3DD1 - chains A and B; structure by X-ray diffraction, 2.57 A resolution.

# Chain A (and B)
Protein: Glycogen phosphorylase, liver form
From: Homo sapiens
Notes: EC 2.4.1.1; chain B of this document is another copy of the same molecule, construct and numbering; everything in this record applies to it too
UniProt: P06737 (PYGL_HUMAN); residues 1-846 here correspond to UniProt positions 2-847 (UniProt number = residue number + 1)
Amino-acid sequence (848 residues; row label = number of the first residue in the row; numbers below 1 keep their minus sign (Gly-1 is residue -1)):
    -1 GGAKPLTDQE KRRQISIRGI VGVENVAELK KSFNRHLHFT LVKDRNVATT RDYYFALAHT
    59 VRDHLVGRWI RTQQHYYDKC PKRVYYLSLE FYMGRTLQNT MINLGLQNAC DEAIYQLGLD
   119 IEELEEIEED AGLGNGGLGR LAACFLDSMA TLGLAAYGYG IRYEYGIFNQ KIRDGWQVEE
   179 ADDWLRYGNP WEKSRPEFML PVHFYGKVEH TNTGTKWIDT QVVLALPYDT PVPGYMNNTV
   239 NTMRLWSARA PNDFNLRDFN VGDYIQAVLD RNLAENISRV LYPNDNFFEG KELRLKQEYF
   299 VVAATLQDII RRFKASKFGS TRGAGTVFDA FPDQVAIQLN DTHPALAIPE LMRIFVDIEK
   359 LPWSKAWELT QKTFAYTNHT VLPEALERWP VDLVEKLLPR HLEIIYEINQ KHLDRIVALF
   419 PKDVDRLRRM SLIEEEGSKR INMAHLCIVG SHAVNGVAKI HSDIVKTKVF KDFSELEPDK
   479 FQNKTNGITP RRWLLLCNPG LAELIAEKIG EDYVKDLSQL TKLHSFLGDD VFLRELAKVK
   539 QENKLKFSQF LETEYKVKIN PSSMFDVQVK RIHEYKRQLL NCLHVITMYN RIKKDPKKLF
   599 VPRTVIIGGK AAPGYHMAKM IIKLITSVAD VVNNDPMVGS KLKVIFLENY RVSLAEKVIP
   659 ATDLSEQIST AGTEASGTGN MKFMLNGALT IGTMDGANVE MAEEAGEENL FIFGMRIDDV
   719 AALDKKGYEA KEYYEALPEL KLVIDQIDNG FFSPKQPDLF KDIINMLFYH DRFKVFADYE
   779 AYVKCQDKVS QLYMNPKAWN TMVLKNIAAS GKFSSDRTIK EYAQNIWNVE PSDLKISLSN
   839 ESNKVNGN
Unresolved in the structure: -1 to 11, 252-259, 831-846 (chain B: -1 to 22, 320-322, 831-846)
Construct notes: expression tag (-1 to 0)
Modified / non-standard residues: Ser14 (phosphoserine; SEP)
UniProt features mapped onto this chain:
  - binding site (AMP): Asp42 to Asn44, Tyr75, Arg309
  - site: Cys108 (Involved in the association of subunits), Cys142 (Involved in the association of subunits), Tyr155 (May be involved in allosteric control)
  - modified residue: Ala1 (N-acetylalanine), Ser14 (Phosphoserine), Lys363 (N6-succinyllysine), Lys469 (N6-acetyllysine), Ser523 (Phosphoserine), Ser560 (Phosphoserine), Ser638 (Phosphoserine), Lys680 (N6-(pyridoxal phosphate)lysine), Lys795 (N6-acetyllysine)
Covalently attached groups: pyridoxal phosphate (PLP) linked to Lys680
Small-molecule neighbours:
  - 25D (2-cyclohexyl-N-[(3-{[(2,4,6-trimethylphenyl)carbamoyl]amino}naphthalen-2-yl)carbonyl]-D-alanine), molecule 1: Val40, Lys41, Asp42, Asn44, Val45
  - 25D, molecule 2: Trp67, Ile68, Gln71, Gln72, Tyr75, Arg81, Tyr155, Arg193, Phe196, Asp227, Thr240, Arg242, Arg310, Ala313
  - caffeine (CFF): Asn282, Asp283, Asn284, Phe285, Glu382, His571, Glu572, Ala610, Gly612, Tyr613
  - N-acetyl-beta-D-glucopyranosylamine (NBG): Gly135, Leu136, Leu139, Asp283, Asn284, Asp339, His377, Thr378, Val455, Asn484, Tyr573, Glu672, Ala673, Ser674, Gly675, Thr676
  - pyridoxal phosphate (PLP): Tyr90, Gly134, Gly135, Arg138, Trp491, Val567, Lys568, Lys574, Tyr648, Arg649, Val650, Ala653, Gln665, Glu672, Gly675, Thr676, Gly677

# Chain A / chain B interface
Pairs across the interface (86):
  His36(A) - Val64(B)
  His36(A) - Ile68(B)
  Phe37(A) - Arg60(B)  hydrogen bond (backbone-side chain)
  Phe37(A) - Asp61(B)
  Thr38(A) - Lys191(B)
  Leu39(A) - Lys191(B)
  Leu39(A) - Arg193(B)  hydrogen bond (backbone-side chain)
  Val40(A) - Trp67(B)  hydrophobic
  Val40(A) - Arg193(B)  hydrogen bond (backbone-side chain)
  Lys41(A) - Arg193(B)
  Lys41(A) - Glu195(B)  salt bridge
  Asp42(A) - Ile68(B)
  Asp50(A) - Glu195(B)
  Arg60(A) - Phe37(B)  hydrogen bond (side chain-backbone)
  Asp61(A) - Phe37(B)
  Val64(A) - His36(B)
  Trp67(A) - Val40(B)  hydrophobic
  Ile68(A) - His36(B)
  Ile68(A) - Lys41(B)
  Ile68(A) - Asp42(B)
  Tyr163(A) - Val266(B)  hydrophobic
  Tyr163(A) - Arg269(B)  hydrogen bond
  Tyr163(A) - Glu273(B)
  Gly164(A) - Tyr262(B)
  Phe166(A) - Tyr262(B)
  Val176(A) - Phe252(B)  hydrophobic
  Glu178(A) - Asn250(B)
  Glu178(A) - Asp251(B)
  Glu178(A) - Phe252(B)  hydrogen bond (side chain-backbone)
  Ala179(A) - Arg269(B)
  Asp181(A) - Asn250(B)
  Asp181(A) - Arg269(B)  salt bridge
  Arg184(A) - Met197(B)
  Arg184(A) - Leu222(B)
  Arg184(A) - Arg247(B)
  Arg184(A) - Ala248(B)  hydrogen bond (side chain-backbone)
  Arg184(A) - Asn250(B)
  Tyr185(A) - Pro194(B)  hydrophobic
  Lys191(A) - Thr38(B)
  Lys191(A) - Leu39(B)
  Arg193(A) - Leu39(B)  hydrogen bond (side chain-backbone)
  Arg193(A) - Val40(B)  hydrogen bond (side chain-backbone)
  Arg193(A) - Lys41(B)
  Pro194(A) - Tyr185(B)  hydrophobic
  Glu195(A) - Lys41(B)  salt bridge
  Glu195(A) - Thr47(B)
  Met197(A) - Arg184(B)
  Met197(A) - Tyr185(B)
  Leu222(A) - Arg184(B)
  Leu224(A) - Arg184(B)
  Arg247(A) - Glu162(B)  salt bridge
  Arg247(A) - Tyr163(B)
  Arg247(A) - Asp181(B)  salt bridge
  Ala248(A) - Arg184(B)  hydrogen bond (backbone-side chain)
  Asn250(A) - Ala179(B)
  Asn250(A) - Asp181(B)
  Asn250(A) - Arg184(B)  hydrogen bond
  Asp251(A) - Glu178(B)
  Tyr262(A) - Gly164(B)
  Tyr262(A) - Phe166(B)
  Tyr262(A) - Val278(B)
  Tyr262(A) - Pro281(B)  hydrophobic
  Tyr262(A) - Pro611(B)  hydrophobic
  Ile263(A) - Val278(B)  hydrophobic
  Ile263(A) - Tyr280(B)  hydrophobic
  Val266(A) - Tyr163(B)  hydrophobic
  Val266(A) - Val278(B)  hydrophobic
  Leu267(A) - Asn274(B)
  Leu267(A) - Arg277(B)
  Arg269(A) - Tyr163(B)  hydrogen bond
  Arg269(A) - Ala179(B)
  Arg269(A) - Asp181(B)  salt bridge
  Asn270(A) - Asn270(B)
  Asn270(A) - Asn274(B)  hydrogen bond
  Asn270(A) - Arg277(B)
  Glu273(A) - Tyr163(B)
  Asn274(A) - Leu267(B)
  Asn274(A) - Asn270(B)  hydrogen bond
  Arg277(A) - Leu267(B)
  Arg277(A) - Asn270(B)
  Val278(A) - Tyr262(B)
  Val278(A) - Ile263(B)  hydrophobic
  Pro281(A) - Tyr262(B)  hydrophobic
  Pro281(A) - Ile263(B)
  Leu291(A) - Leu267(B)  hydrophobic
  Pro611(A) - Tyr262(B)  hydrophobic
Other interface residues (no listed pair), chain A (53 interface residues in all): Gly65, Arg171, Trp174, Glu177, Pro249, Leu279, Tyr280
Other interface residues (no listed pair), chain B (53 interface residues in all): Arg49, Gly65, Glu177, Leu224, Phe257, Leu279, Leu291

# In short
The chain A/chain B interface involves 53 residues from each chain, with 14 hydrogen bonds and 6 salt bridges.
Polar pairs include Lys41(A)-Glu195(B), Asp181(A)-Arg269(B) and Arg247(A)-Glu162(B). Chain A binds
N-acetyl-beta-D-glucopyranosylamine, caffeine and compound 25D. Covalently linked pyridoxal phosphate: at
Lys680(A).
Both chains are Glycogen phosphorylase, liver form (Homo sapiens). Entry 3DD1 (Crystal structure of glycogen
phophorylase complexed with an anthranilimide based inhibitor GSK254) was determined by X-ray diffraction
together with 3DDS and 3DDW from the same study.
